PDB entry 6U7T | X-ray diffraction, 2.00 A resolution | chains A and B of the 3 polymer chains in the assembly

Chain A:
Protein: Adenine DNA glycosylase
Organism: Geobacillus stearothermophilus
Notes: EC 3.2.2.31
Reference sequence: P83847 (MUTY_GEOSE); numbering as in UniProt (aligned over 1-366)
Sequence (366 residues; row label = number of the first residue in the row):
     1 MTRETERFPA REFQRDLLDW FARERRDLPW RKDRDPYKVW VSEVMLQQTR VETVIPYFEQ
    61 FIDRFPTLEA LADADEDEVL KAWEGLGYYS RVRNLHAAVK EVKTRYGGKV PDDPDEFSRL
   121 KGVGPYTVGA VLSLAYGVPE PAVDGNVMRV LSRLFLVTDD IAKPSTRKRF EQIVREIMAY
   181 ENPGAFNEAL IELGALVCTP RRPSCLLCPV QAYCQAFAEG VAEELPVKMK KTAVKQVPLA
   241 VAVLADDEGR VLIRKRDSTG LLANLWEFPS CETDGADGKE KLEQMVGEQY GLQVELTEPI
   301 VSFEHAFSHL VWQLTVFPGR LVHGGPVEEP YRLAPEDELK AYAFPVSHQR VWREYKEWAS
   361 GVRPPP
Not modelled in the structure: 1-6, 290-294, 361-366
Sequence notes: variant Pro364 (Arg in P83847), Pro366 (Asp in P83847)
Bound ions: Ca2+ site 1: Ser118, Val123; 4Fe-4S cluster Fe: Cys198, Cys205, Cys208, Cys214; Ca2+ site 2: Asp257, Thr259
Small-molecule neighbours: 4Fe-4S cluster (SF4): Arg153, Leu154, Val197, Cys198, Pro203, Ser204, Cys205, Cys208, Val210, Gln211, Cys214, Phe217, Ala222
Swiss-Prot annotation at these positions:
  - active site: Glu43 (Proton donor/acceptor)
  - binding site (DNA): Trp30, Arg31, Gln48, Thr49, Leu86 to Tyr88, Tyr126, Glu188, Ser308
  - binding site ([4Fe-4S] cluster): Cys198, Cys205, Cys208, Cys214
  - site: Asp144 (Transition state stabilizer)
  - mutagenesis: Glu43 (E43Q: Loss of catalytic activity), Asp144 (D144N: Loss of catalytic activity)
What the authors report for this chain:
  - binding site for the 11-nt DNA strand (chain B): Gln48, Thr49, Ser308
  - contacts within the chain: Tyr88-Ser308 (hydrogen bond)
  - specificity-determining residues: Ser308
  - binding site for the 11-nt DNA strand: Tyr126, Asp144, Asn146
  - catalytic residues: Tyr126, Asp144, Asn146
  - mutagenesis - S308A (8-fold): decreased binding to G:FA-DNA
  - mutagenesis - F307A/S308A, F307DEL/S308DEL/H309DEL, S308A: decreased catalytic activity

Chain B:
Molecule: 11-nt DNA strand
Sequence (11 nucleotides; row label = number of the first residue in the row):
     1 AAGACGTGGA C
Modified residues: 8OG (8-oxo-2'-deoxy-guanosine-5'-monophosphate) at position 6

Chain A / chain B interface:
Contacting residue pairs (31):
  Gln48(A) with 8OG_6(B), hydrogen bond to the base
  Thr49(A) with 8OG_6(B), hydrogen bond to the base
  Arg50(A) with DG9(B), hydrogen bond to the base; DA10(B), hydrogen bond to the sugar
  Gly85(A) with DT7(B), sugar contact
  Leu86(A) with 8OG_6(B), hydrogen bond to the base; DT7(B), sugar contact
  Gly87(A) with 8OG_6(B), sugar contact; DT7(B), sugar contact
  Tyr88(A) with DC5(B), hydrogen bond to the base; 8OG_6(B), stacking on the base
  Tyr89(A) with 8OG_6(B), hydrogen bond to the phosphate; DT7(B), hydrogen bond to the phosphate
  Arg91(A) with 8OG_6(B), base contact
  Thr232(A) with DG3(B), phosphate contact
  Gly260(A) with DC5(B), phosphate contact
  Leu261(A) with DC5(B), hydrogen bond to the phosphate; 8OG_6(B), phosphate contact
  Leu262(A) with 8OG_6(B), hydrogen bond to the phosphate
  His305(A) with DT7(B), salt bridge to the phosphate
  Ala306(A) with DT7(B), base contact
  Phe307(A) with 8OG_6(B), base contact; DT7(B), base contact
  Ser308(A) with DC5(B), base contact; 8OG_6(B), hydrogen bond to the base; DT7(B), base contact
  His309(A) with DA4(B), sugar contact; DC5(B), salt bridge to the phosphate
  Pro345(A) with DT7(B), phosphate contact
  Val346(A) with DT7(B), hydrogen bond to the phosphate; DG8(B), phosphate contact
Other interface residues (no listed pair), chain A (25 interface residues in all): Thr53, Ser90, Arg201, Leu310, Ser347
Other interface residues (no listed pair), chain B (9 interface residues in all): DC11

Summary:
25 residues of chain A face 9 of chain B across their interface, with 12 hydrogen bonds, 2 salt bridges and 1
aromatic stacking contact. Polar contacts include Gln48(A)-8OG_6(B), Thr49(A)-8OG_6(B) and Arg50(A)-DG9(B).
Chain A binds 4Fe-4S cluster. From the paper: catalytic residues Tyr126(A), Asp144(A) and Asn146(A);
F307A/S308A, F307DEL/S308DEL/H309DEL and S308A of chain A reduce catalytic activity.
Chain A is Adenine DNA glycosylase (Geobacillus stearothermophilus) and chain B is an 11-nt DNA strand; the
structure, MutY adenine glycosylase bound to DNA containing a transition state analog (1N) paired with
d(8-oxo-G), was determined by X-ray diffraction (same publication as 6Q0C).
